4MGB - chains B and D of the 4 polymer chains in the assembly; structure by X-ray diffraction, 1.85 A resolution.

# Chain B
Protein: Estrogen receptor
Organism: Homo sapiens
Notes: fragment: ligand binding domain
Reference sequence: P03372 (ESR1_HUMAN); numbering as in UniProt (aligned over 302-552)
Chain sequence (255 residues; row label = number of the first residue in the row):
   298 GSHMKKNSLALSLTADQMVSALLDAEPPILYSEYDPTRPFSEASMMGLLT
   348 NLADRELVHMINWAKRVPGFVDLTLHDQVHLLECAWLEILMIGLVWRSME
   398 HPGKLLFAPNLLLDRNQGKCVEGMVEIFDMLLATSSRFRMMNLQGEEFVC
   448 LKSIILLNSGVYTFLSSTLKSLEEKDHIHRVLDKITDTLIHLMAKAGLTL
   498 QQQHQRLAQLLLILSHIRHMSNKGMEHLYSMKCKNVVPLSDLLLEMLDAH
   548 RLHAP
Not modelled in the structure: 298-302, 334, 462-472, 549-552
Sequence notes: expression tag (298-301); engineered mutation Ser-537 (Tyr in P03372)
Modified / non-standard residues: Cys-381 (s-hydroxycysteine; CSO); Cys-530 (s-hydroxycysteine; CSO)

# Chain D
Protein: Nuclear receptor coactivator 1
Notes: fragment: coactivator peptide SRC-1
Reference sequence: Q15788 (NCOA1_HUMAN); residues 686-698 here = UniProt positions 686-698
Chain sequence (13 residues; numbered 686 to 698; the number before each row is that of its first residue):
   686 RHKILHRLLQEGS
Not modelled in the structure: 686, 697-698
UniProt features mapped onto this chain:
  - motif: Leu-690 to Leu-694 (LXXLL motif 4)
  - modified residue: Ser-698 (Phosphoserine)
  - mutagenesis: Leu-693 to Leu-694 (Slightly affects interactions with steroid receptors. Abolishes interactions with steroid receptors; when associated with A-636; A-637; A-752 and A-753)

# Chain B / chain D interface
Residue-residue contacts - 18 pairs, chain B then chain D:
  Ile-358(B) with Leu-690(D), hydrophobic; Leu-693(D), hydrophobic; Leu-694(D), hydrophobic
  Lys-362(B) with Leu-693(D), hydrogen bond (side chain-backbone); Leu-694(D), hydrogen bond (side chain-backbone); Glu-696(D), hydrogen bond (side chain-backbone)
  Leu-372(B) with Leu-694(D), hydrophobic; Gln-695(D)
  Gln-375(B) with Leu-694(D)
  Val-376(B) with Leu-690(D); Leu-694(D), hydrophobic
  Leu-379(B) with Leu-694(D), hydrophobic
  Glu-380(B) with Leu-690(D)
  Asp-538(B) with Ile-689(D)
  Leu-539(B) with Ile-689(D)
  Glu-542(B) with Lys-688(D); Ile-689(D), hydrogen bond (side chain-backbone)
  Met-543(B) with Leu-690(D), hydrophobic
Interface residues without a listed pair, chain B (13 interface residues in all): Val-355, Phe-367
Interface residues without a listed pair, chain D (8 interface residues in all): His-691

# Overview
13 residues of chain B and 8 residues of chain D are in contact; the contacts include 4 hydrogen bonds. Polar
pairs include Lys-362(B)/Leu-693(D), Lys-362(B)/Leu-694(D) and Lys-362(B)/Glu-696(D). UniProt lists 2
mutagenesis sites on chain D.
Chain B is Estrogen receptor (Homo sapiens) and chain D is Nuclear receptor coactivator 1; the structure,
Crystal structure of hERa-LBD (Y537S) in complex with TCBPA, was determined by X-ray diffraction, deposited
together with 4MG5, 4MG6, 4MG7, 4MG8, 4MG9, 4MGA, 4MGC and 4MGD.
